Entry 5I3F (X-ray diffraction, 1.72 A resolution); this record covers chains A and B.

== Chain A (and B) ==
Protein: Triosephosphate isomerase, glycosomal
Organism: Trypanosoma brucei brucei
Notes: EC 5.3.1.1; chain B of this document is another copy of the same molecule, construct and numbering; everything in this record applies to it too
UniProt: P04789 (TPIS_TRYBB); residue numbers follow UniProt; this construct covers 1-250
Amino-acid sequence (250 residues; each row starts with the number of its first residue):
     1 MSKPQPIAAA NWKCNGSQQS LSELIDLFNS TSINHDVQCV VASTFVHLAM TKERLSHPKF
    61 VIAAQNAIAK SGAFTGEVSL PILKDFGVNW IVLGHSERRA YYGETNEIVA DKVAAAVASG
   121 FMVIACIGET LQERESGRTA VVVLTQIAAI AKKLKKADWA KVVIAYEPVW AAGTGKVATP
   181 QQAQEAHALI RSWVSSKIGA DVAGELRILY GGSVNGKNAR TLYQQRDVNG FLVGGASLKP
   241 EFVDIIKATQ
Disordered / not traced: 1
Sequence notes: engineered mutation Ala172 (Ile in P04789)
Reported in the primary citation:
  - mutagenesis - I172A: decreased catalytic activity on GAP (citing earlier work)
  - mutagenesis - I172A: decreased catalytic activity on phosphite dianion (citing earlier work)
  - catalytic residues: Lys13, His95, Glu167 (citing earlier work)
  - mutagenesis - I172A/L232A: decreased catalytic activity

== Chain A / chain B interface ==
Contacting residue pairs (75):
  Asn11(A) with Thr75(B), hydrogen bond
  Lys13(A) with Gly72(B); Ala73(B); Thr75(B)
  Cys14(A) with Ser71(B); Gly72(B), hydrogen bond (backbone-backbone); Phe74(B); Glu77(B), hydrogen bond (side chain-backbone); Val78(B); Ser79(B), hydrogen bond (side chain-backbone); Ile82(B)
  Asn15(A) with Gly72(B), hydrogen bond (side chain-backbone); Ile82(B)
  Gly16(A) with Ile82(B)
  Ser17(A) with Asp85(B)
  Gln18(A) with Asp85(B), hydrogen bond (backbone-side chain); Phe86(B)
  Phe45(A) with Phe45(B), hydrophobic; Val46(B); Gly76(B)
  Val46(A) with Phe45(B); Val78(B), hydrophobic; Phe86(B), hydrophobic
  His47(A) with Ile82(B)
  Ala49(A) with Ala49(B), hydrophobic
  Gln65(A) with Thr75(B); Gly76(B), hydrogen bond (side chain-backbone)
  Asn66(A) with Gly76(B)
  Ser71(A) with Cys14(B)
  Gly72(A) with Lys13(B); Cys14(B), hydrogen bond (backbone-backbone); Asn15(B), hydrogen bond (backbone-side chain)
  Ala73(A) with Lys13(B); Glu97(B); Tyr101(B)
  Phe74(A) with Cys14(B); Glu97(B), hydrogen bond (backbone-side chain); Tyr101(B), hydrophobic; Tyr102(B)
  Thr75(A) with Asn11(B), hydrogen bond; Lys13(B); Gln65(B); His95(B); Glu97(B), hydrogen bond; Arg98(B), hydrogen bond (backbone-side chain)
  Gly76(A) with Phe45(B); Gln65(B), hydrogen bond (backbone-side chain); Asn66(B); Arg98(B)
  Glu77(A) with Cys14(B), hydrogen bond (backbone-side chain); Arg98(B), salt bridge; Tyr102(B)
  Val78(A) with Cys14(B); Val46(B), hydrophobic
  Ser79(A) with Cys14(B), hydrogen bond (backbone-side chain)
  Ile82(A) with Cys14(B); Asn15(B); Gly16(B); Thr44(B); His47(B)
  Asp85(A) with Ser17(B); Gln18(B), hydrogen bond (side chain-backbone)
  Phe86(A) with Gln18(B); Val46(B), hydrophobic
  His95(A) with Thr75(B)
  Glu97(A) with Ala73(B); Phe74(B), hydrogen bond (side chain-backbone); Thr75(B), hydrogen bond
  Arg98(A) with Thr75(B), hydrogen bond (side chain-backbone); Gly76(B); Glu77(B), salt bridge
  Tyr101(A) with Ala73(B); Phe74(B), hydrophobic
  Tyr102(A) with Phe74(B); Glu77(B)
Other interface residues (no listed pair), chain A (37 interface residues in all): Thr44, Leu48, Met50, Lys52, Ile68, Lys70, Leu83
Other interface residues (no listed pair), chain B (36 interface residues in all): Leu48, Lys52, Ile68, Lys70, Leu83

== Overview ==
37 residues of chain A and 36 residues of chain B are in contact, with 20 hydrogen bonds and 2 salt bridges.
Among the polar pairs are Glu77(A)-Arg98(B), Asn11(A)-Thr75(B) and Cys14(A)-Glu77(B). The paper reports
catalytic residues Lys13(A), His95(A) and Glu167(A); I172A of chain A reduces catalytic activity on GAP.
Chain A and chain B are both Triosephosphate isomerase, glycosomal (Trypanosoma brucei brucei); the structure,
Structure-Function Studies on Role of Hydrophobic Clamping of a Basic Glutamate in Catalysis by
Triosephosphate Isomerase, was determined by X-ray diffraction (same publication as 5I3G, 5I3H, 5I3I, 5I3J and
5I3K).
